PDB entry 8EC0 | electron microscopy, 3.30 A resolution | chains H and J of the 30 polymer chains in the assembly

[Chain H]
Protein: Cytochrome b-c1 complex subunit 8, mitochondrial
Organism: Saccharomyces cerevisiae
Reference sequence: P08525 (QCR8_YEAST); residues 1-94 here = UniProt positions 1-94
Amino-acid sequence (94 residues; numbered 1 to 94; the number before each row is that of its first residue):
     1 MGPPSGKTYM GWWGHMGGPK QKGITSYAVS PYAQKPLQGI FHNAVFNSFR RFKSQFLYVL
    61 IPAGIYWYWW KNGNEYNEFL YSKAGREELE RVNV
Disordered / not traced: 1
Small-molecule neighbours:
  - phosphatidylglycerol (PGT; (1S)-2-{[{[(2R)-2,3-dihydroxypropyl]oxy}(hydroxy)phosphoryl]oxy}-1-[(palmitoyloxy)methyl]ethyl stearate), molecule 1: I40, N43, A44
  - phosphatidylglycerol (PGT), molecule 2: S48, R51, F52, V59, L60, A63

[Chain J]
Protein: Cytochrome b
Organism: Saccharomyces cerevisiae
Notes: EC 7.1.1.8
Reference sequence: P00163 (CYB_YEAST); residues 1-385 here = UniProt positions 1-385
Amino-acid sequence (385 residues; each row starts with the number of its first residue):
     1 MAFRKSNVYL SLVNSYIIDS PQPSSINYWW NMGSLLGLCL VIQIVTGIFM AMHYSSNIEL
    61 AFSSVEHIMR DVHNGYILRY LHANGASFFF MVMFMHMAKG LYYGSYRSPR VTLWNVGVII
   121 FILTIATAFL GYCCVYGQMS HWGATVITNL FSAIPFVGND IVSWLWGGFS VSNPTIQRFF
   181 ALHYLVPFII AAMVIMHLMA LHIHGSSNPL GITGNLDRIP MHSYFIFKDL VTVFLFMLIL
   241 ALFVFYSPNT LGHPDNYIPG NPLVTPASIV PEWYLLPFYA ILRSIPDKLL GVITMFAAIL
   301 VLLVLPFTDR SVVRGNTFKV LSKFFFFIFV FNFVLLGQIG ACHVEVPYVL MGQIATFIYF
   361 AYFLIIVPVI STIENVLFYI GRVNK
Bound ions: heme Fe site 1: H96, H197; heme Fe site 2 near H183 (its only coordinating residue here)
Small-molecule neighbours:
  - heme (HEM), molecule 1: W30, G33, S34, L36, G37, F89, M93, H96, M97, K99, G100, S105, R110, L113, W114, G117, V118, I120, F121, V194, H197, L198, L201, G205, S206, S207
  - heme (HEM), molecule 2: L40, Q43, I44, G47, I48, M50, A51, Y54, V65, R79, H82, A86, F89, F90, G131, V135, F180, H183, Y184, P187, N256, Y274
  - phosphatidylglycerol (PGT; (1S)-2-{[{[(2R)-2,3-dihydroxypropyl]oxy}(hydroxy)phosphoryl]oxy}-1-[(palmitoyloxy)methyl]ethyl stearate), molecule 1: R4, V13, I17, I18, H222, I226, D229
  - phosphatidylglycerol (PGT), molecule 2: N27, Y28, W29, M95
  - UQ6 (5-(3,7,11,15,19,23-hexamethyl-tetracosa-2,6,10,14,18,22-hexaenyl)-2,3-dimethoxy-6-methyl-benzene-1,4-diol): Y16, Q22, S34, V41, I44, L198, L201, M221, D229
Swiss-Prot annotation at these positions:
  - binding site (a ubiquinone): Y16, H202
  - binding site (heme b): H82, H96, H183, H197
  - natural variant: I122 (I122T: In strain: ATCC 44821 / 777-3A), I269 (I269ID: In strain: D273-10B/A21)
  - mutagenesis: G131 (G131S: In W7: Causes respiratory deficiency)
Reported in the primary citation:
  - binding site for phosphatidylglycerol: R4

[Interface between chain H and chain J]
Contacting residue pairs - 42 pairs, chain H then chain J:
  T8(H) - I203(J)
  M10(H) - H204(J)
  M10(H) - N215(J)
  M10(H) - R218(J)
  W12(H) - S15(J)
  W12(H) - D19(J)
  W12(H) - P21(J)
  W13(H) - D19(J)  hydrogen bond
  W13(H) - P21(J)
  W13(H) - R218(J)
  M16(H) - N215(J)
  M16(H) - R218(J)
  Q21(H) - L216(J)
  Y58(H) - V320(J)
  Y58(H) - K323(J)
  Y58(H) - F324(J)
  Y58(H) - F327(J)
  V59(H) - F327(J)  hydrophobic
  V59(H) - F331(J)
  P62(H) - F324(J)  hydrophobic
  P62(H) - I328(J)  hydrophobic
  P62(H) - F331(J)  hydrophobic
  A63(H) - F331(J)
  Y66(H) - I328(J)
  Y66(H) - F331(J)  hydrophobic
  Y66(H) - N332(J)
  Y66(H) - L335(J)  hydrophobic
  Y66(H) - I358(J)
  W69(H) - M351(J)
  W69(H) - I354(J)  hydrophobic
  W70(H) - C342(J)  hydrophobic
  W70(H) - Y348(J)  hydrophobic
  G73(H) - Y348(J)
  N74(H) - Y348(J)  hydrogen bond
  Y76(H) - P347(J)  hydrophobic
  N77(H) - E345(J)  hydrogen bond
  N77(H) - V346(J)
  N77(H) - Y348(J)
  L80(H) - V346(J)  hydrophobic
  Y81(H) - E345(J)
  Y81(H) - V346(J)
  V92(H) - V346(J)  hydrophobic
Interface residues without a listed pair, chain H (24 interface residues in all): Y9, G18, P19, I61
Interface residues without a listed pair, chain J (30 interface residues in all): S20, H202, I219, P220, Q338, I339

[In short]
24 residues of chain H face 30 of chain J across their interface; the contacts include 3 hydrogen bonds. Polar
contacts include W13(H)-D19(J), N74(H)-Y348(J) and N77(H)-E345(J). One phosphatidylglycerol molecule is bound
between chain H and chain J. Chain H binds phosphatidylglycerol. The paper reports a binding site for
phosphatidylglycerol at R4(J).
Chain H is Cytochrome b-c1 complex subunit 8, mitochondrial and chain J is Cytochrome b, both from
Saccharomyces cerevisiae; the structure, III2IV respiratory supercomplex from Saccharomyces cerevisiae
cardiolipin-lacking mutant, was determined by electron microscopy (same publication as 8E7S).
